Entry 7PF4 (electron microscopy, 4.00 A resolution); this record covers chains K and J of the 10 polymer chains in the assembly.

[Chain K]
Protein: Histone H3.2
Organism: Homo sapiens
UniProt: Q71DI3 (H32_HUMAN); residues 0-135 here correspond to UniProt positions 1-136 (UniProt number = residue number + 1)
Chain sequence (136 residues; numbered 0 to 135; the number before each row is that of its first residue; numbering starts at 0):
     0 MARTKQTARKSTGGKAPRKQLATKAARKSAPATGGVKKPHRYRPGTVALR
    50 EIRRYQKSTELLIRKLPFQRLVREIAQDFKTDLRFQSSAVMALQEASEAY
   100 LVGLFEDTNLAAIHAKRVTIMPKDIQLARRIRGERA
Not modelled in the structure: 0-36, 134-135
Differences from the reference sequence: engineered mutation Ala110 (Cys111 in Q71DI3)
Curated features (UniProtKB/Swiss-Prot):
  - modified residue: Arg2 (Asymmetric dimethylarginine), Thr3 (Phosphothreonine), Lys4 (Allysine), Gln5 (5-glutamyl dopamine), Thr6 (Phosphothreonine), Arg8 (Citrulline), Lys9 (N6,N6,N6-trimethyllysine), Ser10 (ADP-ribosylserine), Thr11 (Phosphothreonine), Lys14 (N6-(2-hydroxyisobutyryl)lysine), Arg17 (Asymmetric dimethylarginine), Lys18 (N6-(2-hydroxyisobutyryl)lysine), Lys23 (N6-(2-hydroxyisobutyryl)lysine), Arg26 (Citrulline), Lys27 (N6,N6,N6-trimethyllysine), Ser28 (ADP-ribosylserine), Lys36 (N6,N6,N6-trimethyllysine), Lys37 (N6-methyllysine), Tyr41 (Phosphotyrosine), Lys56 (N6,N6,N6-trimethyllysine) and 8 more in UniProt
  - lipidation: Lys18 (N6-decanoyllysine)

[Chain J]
Molecule: 167-nt DNA strand
Organism: synthetic construct
Sequence (167 nucleotides; row label = number of the first residue in the row):
   198 TACTTACATGACAGGATGTATATATCTGACACGTGCCTGGAGACTAGGGA
   248 GTAATCCCCTTGGCGGTTAAAACGCGGGGGACAGCGCGTACGTGCGTTTA
   298 AGCGGTGCTAGAGCTGTCTACGACCAATTGAGCGGCCTCGGCACCGGGAT
   348 TCTCCAGGCGGCCAGTG

[How chain K and chain J interact]
Pairs across the interface (26; chain K residue first):
  His39(K) with DG291(J), sugar contact
  Arg40(K) with DG289(J), base contact; DT290(J), hydrogen bond to the base; DG291(J), hydrogen bond to the sugar
  Tyr41(K) with DG215(J), sugar contact; DG291(J), phosphate contact
  Gly44(K) with DG289(J), phosphate contact; DT290(J), hydrogen bond to the phosphate
  Val46(K) with DT290(J), phosphate contact; DG291(J), phosphate contact
  Ala47(K) with DT290(J), hydrogen bond to the phosphate
  Arg49(K) with DG215(J), sugar contact
  Glu50(K) with DT290(J), phosphate contact
  Arg53(K) with DG215(J), phosphate contact; DT216(J), salt bridge to the phosphate
  Lys56(K) with DA217(J), salt bridge to the phosphate
  Arg63(K) with DA298(J), phosphate contact; DG299(J), salt bridge to the phosphate
  Lys64(K) with DG299(J), hydrogen bond to the phosphate
  Leu65(K) with DA298(J), phosphate contact; DG299(J), hydrogen bond to the phosphate
  Pro66(K) with DA298(J), sugar contact
  Arg69(K) with DA298(J), salt bridge to the phosphate
  Asp81(K) with DG308(J), phosphate contact
  Arg83(K) with DA307(J), sugar contact; DG308(J), sugar contact
Other interface residues (no listed pair), chain K (20 interface residues in all): Pro38, Thr45, Lys115
Other interface residues (no listed pair), chain J (13 interface residues in all): DT214, DC279, DC292

[Overview]
20 residues of chain K and 13 residues of chain J are in contact, with 6 hydrogen bonds and 4 salt bridges.
Among the polar pairs are Arg40(K)-DT290(J), Arg40(K)-DG291(J) and Gly44(K)-DT290(J).
Here chain K is Histone H3.2 (Homo sapiens) and chain J is a 167-nt DNA strand (synthetic construct). Entry
7PF4 (Nucleosome 3 of the 4x187 nucleosome array containing H1) was determined by electron microscopy (same
publication as 7PET, 7PEU, 7PEV, 7PEW, 7PEX, 7PEY and 16 further entries).
